Entry 8B9Z (electron microscopy, 3.28 A resolution); this record covers chains J and K of the 43 polymer chains in the assembly.

== Chain J ==
Molecule: NADH-ubiquinone oxidoreductase chain 6
Organism: Drosophila melanogaster
Notes: EC 7.1.1.2
Reference sequence: P18933 (NU6M_DROME); numbering as in UniProt (aligned over 1-173)
Amino-acid sequence (173 residues; numbered 1 to 173; the number before each row is that of its first residue):
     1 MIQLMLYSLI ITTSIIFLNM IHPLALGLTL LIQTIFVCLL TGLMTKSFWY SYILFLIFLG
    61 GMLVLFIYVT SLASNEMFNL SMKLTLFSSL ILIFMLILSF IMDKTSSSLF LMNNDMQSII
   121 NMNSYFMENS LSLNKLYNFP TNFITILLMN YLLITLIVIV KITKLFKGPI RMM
Residues lining bound ligands:
  - 1,2-Distearoyl-sn-glycerophosphoethanolamine (3PE), molecule 1: Leu-9, Ile-35, Phe-36, Leu-39, Phe-48, Ser-51, Tyr-52, Phe-55
  - 1,2-Distearoyl-sn-glycerophosphoethanolamine (3PE), molecule 2: Ile-16, Asn-19, Met-20, Ile-21, His-22, Ala-25, Leu-28, Thr-29, Met-77, Phe-78, Asn-79, Leu-80, Ser-81, Leu-84, Thr-85
  - 1,2-diacyl-sn-glycero-3-phosphocholine (PC1): Leu-24, Gly-27, Leu-28, Leu-31, Met-62, Leu-65, Phe-66, Val-69, Phe-78, Asn-79, Leu-80

== Chain K ==
Molecule: NADH-ubiquinone oxidoreductase chain 4L
Organism: Drosophila melanogaster
Notes: EC 7.1.1.2
Reference sequence: P18934 (NU4LM_DROME); residues 1-96 here = UniProt positions 1-96
Amino-acid sequence (96 residues; row label = number of the first residue in the row):
     1 MIMILYWSLP MILFILGLFC FVSNRKHLLS MLLSLEFIVL MLFFMLFIYL NMLNYESYFS
    61 MMFLTFSVCE GALGLSILVS MIRTHGNDYF QSFSIM

== How chain J and chain K interact ==
Contacting residue pairs (97):
  Tyr-7(J) / Leu-9(K)  hydrophobic
  Ile-10(J) / Leu-13(K)  hydrophobic
  Ile-11(J) / Leu-9(K)  hydrophobic
  Ser-14(J) / Leu-13(K)
  Ser-14(J) / Leu-16(K)
  Phe-17(J) / Cys-20(K)  hydrophobic
  Phe-17(J) / Phe-37(K)  hydrophobic
  Leu-18(J) / Leu-16(K)
  Leu-18(J) / Phe-19(K)  hydrophobic
  Leu-18(J) / Cys-20(K)  hydrophobic
  Leu-18(J) / Arg-25(K)  hydrogen bond (backbone-side chain)
  Asn-19(J) / Arg-25(K)
  Met-20(J) / Arg-25(K)  hydrogen bond (backbone-side chain)
  Ile-21(J) / Arg-25(K)
  Leu-26(J) / Leu-33(K)  hydrophobic
  Gly-27(J) / Leu-33(K)
  Leu-30(J) / Phe-37(K)  hydrophobic
  Gln-33(J) / Phe-37(K)
  Thr-34(J) / Leu-40(K)
  Val-37(J) / Leu-40(K)  hydrophobic
  Leu-40(J) / Phe-44(K)  hydrophobic
  Thr-41(J) / Phe-43(K)
  Thr-41(J) / Phe-44(K)
  Thr-41(J) / Phe-47(K)
  Met-44(J) / Phe-44(K)  hydrophobic
  Met-44(J) / Phe-47(K)  hydrophobic
  Met-44(J) / Ile-48(K)  hydrophobic
  Met-44(J) / Asn-51(K)
  Thr-45(J) / Phe-47(K)
  Thr-45(J) / Asn-51(K)
  Lys-46(J) / Asn-54(K)  hydrogen bond
  Lys-46(J) / Tyr-55(K)
  Trp-49(J) / Met-61(K)
  Tyr-50(J) / Phe-47(K)  hydrophobic
  Tyr-50(J) / Ser-57(K)
  Tyr-50(J) / Tyr-58(K)
  Tyr-50(J) / Ser-60(K)
  Tyr-50(J) / Met-61(K)  hydrophobic
  Leu-54(J) / Phe-43(K)  hydrophobic
  Ile-57(J) / Leu-64(K)  hydrophobic
  Ile-57(J) / Val-68(K)  hydrophobic
  Phe-58(J) / Glu-36(K)
  Phe-58(J) / Leu-40(K)  hydrophobic
  Val-64(J) / Leu-75(K)  hydrophobic
  Leu-65(J) / Leu-29(K)  hydrophobic
  Tyr-68(J) / Leu-29(K)
  Tyr-68(J) / Leu-75(K)  hydrophobic
  Tyr-68(J) / Val-79(K)  hydrophobic
  Val-69(J) / Leu-29(K)  hydrophobic
  Leu-72(J) / His-27(K)
  Leu-72(J) / Leu-29(K)  hydrophobic
  Leu-72(J) / Leu-78(K)  hydrophobic
  Leu-72(J) / Ile-82(K)  hydrophobic
  Leu-72(J) / Asp-88(K)
  Ala-73(J) / His-27(K)
  Glu-76(J) / His-27(K)  salt bridge
  Ser-106(J) / Tyr-6(K)
  Ser-108(J) / Tyr-6(K)
  Leu-109(J) / Ile-48(K)  hydrophobic
  Phe-110(J) / Met-52(K)  hydrophobic
  Leu-111(J) / Ile-48(K)
  Leu-111(J) / Asn-51(K)
  Leu-111(J) / Met-52(K)
  Gln-117(J) / Asn-54(K)  hydrogen bond
  Asn-123(J) / Tyr-55(K)
  Ser-132(J) / Tyr-58(K)
  Leu-133(J) / Met-61(K)  hydrophobic
  Lys-135(J) / Glu-56(K)  salt bridge
  Lys-135(J) / Tyr-58(K)  hydrogen bond
  Leu-136(J) / Tyr-58(K)  hydrophobic
  Leu-136(J) / Met-62(K)  hydrophobic
  Thr-141(J) / Tyr-58(K)
  Ile-144(J) / Met-62(K)  hydrophobic
  Leu-148(J) / Met-62(K)  hydrophobic
  Leu-148(J) / Thr-65(K)
  Leu-148(J) / Phe-66(K)  hydrophobic
  Tyr-151(J) / Phe-66(K)  hydrophobic
  Tyr-151(J) / Cys-69(K)
  Leu-152(J) / Cys-69(K)  hydrophobic
  Thr-155(J) / Cys-69(K)
  Val-158(J) / Leu-73(K)  hydrophobic
  Ile-159(J) / Ser-76(K)
  Ile-162(J) / Leu-73(K)  hydrophobic
  Ile-162(J) / Ser-76(K)
  Thr-163(J) / Arg-83(K)  hydrogen bond (backbone-side chain)
  Lys-167(J) / Arg-83(K)
  Gly-168(J) / Arg-83(K)  hydrogen bond (backbone-side chain)
  Pro-169(J) / Arg-83(K)
  Ile-170(J) / Val-79(K)  hydrophobic
  Ile-170(J) / Ile-82(K)  hydrophobic
  Ile-170(J) / Arg-83(K)
  Arg-171(J) / Ile-82(K)
  Arg-171(J) / Gly-86(K)
  Met-172(J) / Gly-86(K)
  Met-172(J) / Asn-87(K)
  Met-172(J) / Asp-88(K)
  Met-173(J) / Gly-86(K)  hydrogen bond (backbone-backbone)
Interface residues without a listed pair, chain J (67 interface residues in all): Pro-23, Ile-53, Ser-107, Asn-121, Ser-124, Leu-131, Lys-164
Interface residues without a listed pair, chain K (51 interface residues in all): Trp-7, Leu-32, Ser-34, Val-39, Met-41, Ser-67, Ile-77, Ser-80, Tyr-89

== In short ==
Chain J and chain K form an interface of 67 and 51 residues respectively, with 8 hydrogen bonds and 2 salt
bridges. Polar pairs include Glu-76(J)/His-27(K), Lys-135(J)/Glu-56(K) and Leu-18(J)/Arg-25(K). Ligands of
chain J: 1,2-diacyl-sn-glycero-3-phosphocholine and 1,2-Distearoyl-sn-glycerophosphoethanolamine.
Chain J is NADH-ubiquinone oxidoreductase chain 6 and chain K is NADH-ubiquinone oxidoreductase chain 4L, both
from Drosophila melanogaster; the structure, Drosophila melanogaster complex I in the Active state (Dm1), was
determined by electron microscopy, deposited together with 8BA0.
